Entry 3B6G (X-ray diffraction, 3.45 A resolution); this record covers chains I and G of the 10 polymer chains in the assembly.

Chain I:
Molecule: 147-nt DNA strand
Organism: Homo sapiens
Sequence (147 nucleotides; row label = number of the first residue in the row; numbers below 1 keep their minus sign (DA-73 is residue -73)):
   -73 ATCAATATCC ACCTGCAGAT ACTACCAAAA GTGTATTTGG AAACTGCTCC ATCAAAAGGC
   -13 ATGTTCAGCT GGAATCCAGC TGAACATGCC TTTTGATGGA GCAGTTTCCA AATACACTTT
    47 TGGTAGTATC TGCAGGTGGA TATTGAT

Chain G:
Protein: Histone H2A
Organism: Xenopus laevis
UniProt: Q6AZJ8 (Q6AZJ8_XENLA); aligned to UniProt positions 2-129 over residues 1-128 (the alignment contains insertions or deletions, so no single offset holds)
Sequence (128 residues; numbered 1 to 128; the number before each row is that of its first residue):
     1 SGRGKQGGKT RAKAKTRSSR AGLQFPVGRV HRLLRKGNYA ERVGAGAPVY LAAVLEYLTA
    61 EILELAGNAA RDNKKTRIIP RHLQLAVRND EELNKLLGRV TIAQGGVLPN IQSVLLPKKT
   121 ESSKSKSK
Disordered / not traced: 1-12, 122-128

Interface between chain I and chain G:
Pairs across the interface - 15 pairs, chain I then chain G:
  DA38(I) with Arg42(G), sugar contact; Gly44(G), phosphate contact; Ala45(G), hydrogen bond to the phosphate
  DT39(I) with Arg35(G), salt bridge to the phosphate; Arg42(G), phosphate contact; Val43(G), phosphate contact
  DT45(I) with Lys13(G), hydrogen bond to the base
  DT46(I) with Lys13(G), base contact
  DG48(I) with Arg29(G), hydrogen bond to the phosphate
  DG49(I) with Arg29(G), salt bridge to the phosphate
  DG58(I) with Thr76(G), hydrogen bond to the phosphate
  DC59(I) with Lys75(G), hydrogen bond to the phosphate; Thr76(G), hydrogen bond to the phosphate; Arg77(G), hydrogen bond to the phosphate
  DA60(I) with Lys75(G), salt bridge to the phosphate
Interface residues without a listed pair, chain G (12 interface residues in all): Glu41, Lys74

Overview:
Chain I and chain G form an interface of 9 and 12 residues respectively; the contacts include 7 hydrogen bonds
and 3 salt bridges. Among the polar pairs are DT45(I)-Lys13(G), DA38(I)-Ala45(G) and DG48(I)-Arg29(G).
Chain I is a 147-nt DNA strand (Homo sapiens) and chain G is Histone H2A (Xenopus laevis); the structure,
Nucleosome core particle treated with oxaliplatin, was determined by X-ray diffraction together with 3B6F from
the same study.
